6LBQ - chains A and B of the 3 polymer chains in the assembly; structure by electron microscopy, 2.60 A resolution.

Chain A:
Protein: Capsid protein VP1
Organism: Echovirus E11
Amino-acid sequence (226 residues; each row starts with the number of its first residue):
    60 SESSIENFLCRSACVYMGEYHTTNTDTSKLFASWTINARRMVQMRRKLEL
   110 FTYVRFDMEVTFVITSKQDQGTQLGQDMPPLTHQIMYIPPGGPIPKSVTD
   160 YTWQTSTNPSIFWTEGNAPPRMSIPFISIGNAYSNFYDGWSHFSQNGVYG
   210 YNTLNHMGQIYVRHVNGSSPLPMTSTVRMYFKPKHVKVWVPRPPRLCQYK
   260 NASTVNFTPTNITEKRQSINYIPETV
Disordered / not traced: 202-205

Chain B:
Protein: Capsid protein VP2
Organism: Echovirus E11
Amino-acid sequence (245 residues; row label = number of the first residue in the row):
    12 RVRSITLGNSTITTQESANVVVAYGRWPEYLKDNEATAEDQPTQPDVATC
    62 RFYTLESVTWERDSPGWWWKFPDALKDMGLFGQNMYYHYLGRAGYTIHVQ
   112 CNASKFHQGCLMVVCVPEAEMGCSQVDGTVNEHSLSEGETAKKFASTSTN
   162 GTNTVQSIVTNAGMGVGVGNLTIFPHQWINLRTNNCATIVMPYINNVPMD
   212 NMFRHHNFTLMIIPFVPLDYSSDSSTYVPITVTVAPMCAEYNGLR

Interface between chain A and chain B:
Contacting residue pairs (60):
  Tyr-112(A) with Glu-129(B); Asn-206(B); Asn-207(B)
  Asn-190(A) with Asn-207(B), hydrogen bond (backbone-backbone)
  Ala-191(A) with Asn-207(B), hydrogen bond (backbone-side chain)
  Phe-195(A) with Glu-129(B); Glu-131(B)
  Tyr-196(A) with Glu-129(B); Glu-131(B), hydrogen bond (backbone-side chain); His-216(B)
  Asp-197(A) with Lys-81(B), salt bridge; Glu-129(B), hydrogen bond (backbone-side chain); Ala-130(B); Glu-131(B); His-216(B); His-217(B), hydrogen bond (backbone-backbone)
  Gly-198(A) with Arg-215(B)
  Trp-199(A) with Val-141(B); Glu-143(B), hydrogen bond; Arg-215(B), hydrogen bond (backbone-backbone)
  Tyr-208(A) with Glu-131(B); Met-132(B), hydrogen bond (side chain-backbone); Val-141(B), hydrophobic; Leu-146(B), hydrophobic
  Gly-209(A) with Glu-131(B)
  Val-249(A) with Tyr-35(B)
  Pro-250(A) with Ile-184(B); Phe-185(B)
  Arg-251(A) with Pro-128(B), hydrogen bond (side chain-backbone); Glu-129(B), hydrogen bond (side chain-backbone)
  Pro-252(A) with Val-177(B); Asn-181(B); Ile-184(B); Phe-185(B)
  Pro-253(A) with Val-177(B)
  Leu-255(A) with Asn-172(B); Gly-176(B), hydrogen bond (backbone-backbone); Val-177(B), hydrophobic; Gly-178(B)
  Cys-256(A) with Gly-176(B), hydrogen bond (backbone-backbone)
  Asn-260(A) with Val-137(B)
  Val-264(A) with Glu-131(B); Met-132(B); Gly-133(B)
  Asn-265(A) with Gly-133(B); Cys-134(B), hydrogen bond (side chain-backbone); Gln-136(B), hydrogen bond (side chain-backbone); Val-137(B), hydrogen bond (side chain-backbone); Gly-139(B), hydrogen bond (side chain-backbone)
  Phe-266(A) with Val-137(B); Gly-174(B); Met-175(B); Gly-176(B)
  Thr-267(A) with Val-137(B)
  Pro-268(A) with Ser-159(B); Gln-167(B); Ile-169(B), hydrophobic; Asn-172(B)
  Thr-269(A) with Asn-172(B)
  Ile-271(A) with Thr-171(B)
Interface residues without a listed pair, chain A (34 interface residues in all): Thr-111, Gly-189, Tyr-192, Ser-193, Ser-200, His-201, Leu-213, Arg-254, Lys-259
Interface residues without a listed pair, chain B (39 interface residues in all): Asp-138, Leu-182, Ile-205, Val-208, Pro-209, Thr-220

In short:
The interface between chain A and chain B involves 34 residues on one side and 39 on the other, with 16
hydrogen bonds and 1 salt bridge. Polar contacts include Asp-197(A)/Lys-81(B), Ala-191(A)/Asn-207(B) and
Tyr-196(A)/Glu-131(B).
Here chain A is Capsid protein VP1 and chain B is Capsid protein VP2, both from Echovirus E11. Entry 6LBQ
(Cryo-EM structure of echovirus 11 empty particle at pH 5.5) was determined by electron microscopy (same
publication as 6LA3, 6LA4, 6LA5, 6LA6, 6LA7, 6LAO and 3 further entries).
